Entry 7N6A (electron microscopy, 14.30 A resolution (very low resolution: no residue pairs are listed; an interface is given only as per-side residue counts)); this record covers chains H and L of the 12 polymer chains in the assembly.

Chain H (and L):
Name: Spike glycoprotein E2
Organism: Eastern equine encephalitis virus (strain Florida 91-469)
Notes: chain L of this document is another copy of the same molecule, construct and numbering; everything in this record applies to it too
UniProt: Q4QXJ7 (POLS_EEEVF); residues 1-420 here correspond to UniProt positions 325-744 (UniProt number = residue number + 324)
Amino-acid sequence (420 residues; each row starts with the number of its first residue):
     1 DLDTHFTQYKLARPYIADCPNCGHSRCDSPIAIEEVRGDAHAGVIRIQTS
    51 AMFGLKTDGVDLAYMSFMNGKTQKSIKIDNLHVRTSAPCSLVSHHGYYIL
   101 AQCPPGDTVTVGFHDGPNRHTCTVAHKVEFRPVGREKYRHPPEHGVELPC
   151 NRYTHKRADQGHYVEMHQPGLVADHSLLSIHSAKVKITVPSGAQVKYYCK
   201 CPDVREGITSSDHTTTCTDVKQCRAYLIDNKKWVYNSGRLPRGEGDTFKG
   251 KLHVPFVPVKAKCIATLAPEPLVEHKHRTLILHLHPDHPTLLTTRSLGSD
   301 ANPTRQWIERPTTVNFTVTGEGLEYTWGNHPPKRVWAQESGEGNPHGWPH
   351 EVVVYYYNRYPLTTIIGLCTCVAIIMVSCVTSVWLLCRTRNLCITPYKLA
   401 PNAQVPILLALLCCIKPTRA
Unresolved in the structure: 352-420
Disulfide bonds: Cys19-Cys122, Cys22-Cys27, Cys89-Cys103, Cys150-Cys263, Cys199-Cys223, Cys201-Cys217

Interface between chain H and chain L:
At this resolution (14 A) residue pairs are not listed: 13 residues of chain H and 13 of chain L lie at the interface.

Summary:
Chain H and chain L each contribute 13 residues to their interface.
Both chains are Spike glycoprotein E2 (Eastern equine encephalitis virus (strain Florida 91-469)). Entry 7N6A
(Pre-fusion state 1 of EEEV with localized reconstruction) was determined by electron microscopy, deposited
together with 7N69.
